PDB entry 1TBG | X-ray diffraction, 2.10 A resolution | chains A and C of the 8 polymer chains in the assembly

== Chain A (and C) ==
Molecule: Transducin
Source organism: Bos taurus
Notes: fragment: beta-1 subunit; chain C of this document is another copy of the same molecule, construct and numbering; everything in this record applies to it too
UniProtKB: P04901 (GBB1_HUMAN); residues 1-340 here = UniProt positions 1-340
Sequence (340 residues; row label = number of the first residue in the row):
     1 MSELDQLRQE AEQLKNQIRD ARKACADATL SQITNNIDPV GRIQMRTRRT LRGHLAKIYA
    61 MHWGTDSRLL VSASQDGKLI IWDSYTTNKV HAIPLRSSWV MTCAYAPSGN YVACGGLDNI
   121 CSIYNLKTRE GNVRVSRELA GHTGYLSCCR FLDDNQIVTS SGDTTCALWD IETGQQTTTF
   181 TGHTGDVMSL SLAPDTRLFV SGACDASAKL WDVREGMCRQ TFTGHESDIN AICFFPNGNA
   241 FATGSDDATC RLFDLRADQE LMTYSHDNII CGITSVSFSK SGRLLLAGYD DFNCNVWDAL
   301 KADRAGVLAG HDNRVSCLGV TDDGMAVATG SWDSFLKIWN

== How chain A and chain C interact ==
Contacting residue pairs - 27 pairs, chain A then chain C:
  Asn35(A) with Ser265(C); His266(C), hydrogen bond (backbone-side chain)
  Asn36(A) with His266(C); Asp267(C), hydrogen bond; Asn268(C)
  Asp38(A) with Arg42(C), salt bridge; His266(C); Arg304(C), salt bridge
  Pro39(A) with Arg42(C), hydrogen bond (backbone-side chain); Asp303(C); Arg304(C)
  Val40(A) with Arg42(C)
  Gly41(A) with Pro39(C); Gly41(C); Arg42(C)
  Arg42(A) with Gly41(C)
  His266(A) with Asn35(C), hydrogen bond (side chain-backbone); Asn36(C)
  Asp267(A) with Asn35(C); Asn36(C), hydrogen bond
  Asn268(A) with Asn36(C)
  Lys301(A) with Asp303(C), salt bridge
  Asp303(A) with Pro39(C); Lys301(C), salt bridge; Asp303(C)
  Arg304(A) with Asp38(C), salt bridge; Pro39(C)

== Summary ==
The chain A/chain C interface involves 13 residues from each chain, with 5 hydrogen bonds and 5 salt bridges.
Polar contacts include Asp38(A)-Arg42(C), Asp38(A)-Arg304(C) and Lys301(A)-Asp303(C).
Both chains are Transducin (Bos taurus). Entry 1TBG (Beta-gamma dimer of the heterotrimeric G-protein
transducin) was determined by X-ray diffraction.
